PDB entry 7YYH | electron microscopy, 8.90 A resolution (very low resolution: no residue pairs are listed; an interface is given only as per-side residue counts) | chains E and i of the 23 polymer chains in the assembly

[Chain E]
Molecule: Histone H3-like centromeric protein A
From: Homo sapiens
UniProtKB: P49450 (CENPA_HUMAN); numbering as in UniProt (aligned over 1-140)
Chain sequence (140 residues; each row starts with the number of its first residue):
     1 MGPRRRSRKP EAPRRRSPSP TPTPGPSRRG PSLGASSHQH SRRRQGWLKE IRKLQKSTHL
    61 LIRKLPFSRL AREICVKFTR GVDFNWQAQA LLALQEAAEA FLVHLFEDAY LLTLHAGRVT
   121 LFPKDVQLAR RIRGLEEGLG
Disordered / not traced: 1-45, 140
UniProt features mapped onto this chain:
  - region: Gln39 to Leu54 (Important for flexibility of DNA ends that protrude from nucleosomes)
  - modified residue: Gly2 (N,N,N-trimethylglycine), Ser7 (Phosphoserine), Ser17 (Phosphoserine), Ser19 (Phosphoserine), Ser27 (Phosphoserine), Ser68 (Phosphoserine)
  - mutagenesis: Ser7 (S7A: Induces a delay at the terminal stage of cytokinesis and chromosome misalignment during mitosis due to a defect in kinetochore attachment to microtubules), Ser17 (S17A: Impaired mitotic chromosome congression and chromosome segregation; when associated with A-19), Ser19 (S19A: Impaired mitotic chromosome congression and chromosome segregation; when associated with A-17), Ser68 (S68A: No effect on interaction with HJURP. Impairs localization at centromeres; S68E/Q: Impairs interaction with HJURP, association with chromatin and localization at centromeres), Arg80 to Gly81 (Impairs retention at centromeres, but not targeting to centromeres), His104 (H104G: Reduces location at centromeres. Abolishes location at centromeres; when associated with C-112), Leu112 (L112C: No effect on location at centromeres. Abolishes location at centromeres; when associated with G-104)

[Chain i]
Molecule: 171-nt DNA strand
Sequence (171 nucleotides; numbered 71 to 241; the number before each row is that of its first residue):
    71 CTACAAAAAG AGTGTTTCAA AACTGCTCTA TCAAAAGGAA TGTTCAACTC TGTGAGTTGA
   131 ATGCAATCAT CACAAAGAAG TTTCTGAGAA TGCTTCTGTT TAGTTTTTAT GTGAAGATAT
   191 TCCCGTTTCC AACGAAGGCC TCAAAGCGGT CCAAATATCC ACTTGCAGAT T
Disordered / not traced: 71-72, 225-241

[How chain E and chain i interact]
At this resolution (9 A) residue pairs are not listed: 8 residues of chain E and 4 of chain i lie at the interface.

[Overview]
Chain E and chain i form an interface of 8 and 4 residues respectively. Curated annotation (UniProt) lists 8
mutagenesis sites on chain E.
Here chain E is Histone H3-like centromeric protein A (Homo sapiens) and chain i is a 171-nt DNA strand. Entry
7YYH (Structure of the human CCANdeltaT CENP-A alpha-satellite complex) was determined by electron microscopy
together with 7PB4, 7PB8, 7PII, 7PKN, 7R5R, 7R5S, 7R5V and 7YWX from the same study.
